5NJ8 - chains B and E of the 4 polymer chains in the assembly; structure by X-ray diffraction, 3.30 A resolution.

Chain B:
Protein: Aryl hydrocarbon receptor nuclear translocator
From: Mus musculus
UniProt: P53762 (ARNT_MOUSE); numbering as in UniProt; present here: 85-269, 298-345
Chain sequence (239 residues; each row starts with the number of its first residue; note: 28 numbers in that range are skipped by the numbering (no residue carries them; nothing is unmodelled there)):
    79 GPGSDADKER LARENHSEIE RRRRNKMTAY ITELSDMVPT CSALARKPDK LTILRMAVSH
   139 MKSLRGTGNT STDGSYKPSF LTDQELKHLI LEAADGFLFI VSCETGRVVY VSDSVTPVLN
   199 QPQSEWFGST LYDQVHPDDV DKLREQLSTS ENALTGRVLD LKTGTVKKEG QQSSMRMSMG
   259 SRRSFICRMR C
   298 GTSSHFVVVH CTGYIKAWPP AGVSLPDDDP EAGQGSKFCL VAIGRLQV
Unresolved in the structure: 79-84, 120-125, 144-151, 229-258, 298-301, 317-323, 330-333
Sequence notes: expression tag (79-84); engineered mutation Ser256 (Cys in P53762)
Bound ions: erbium (III) ion (5 sites), coordinated by Glu87, Asp161, Asp173, Glu203, Asp326
Curated features (UniProtKB/Swiss-Prot):
  - region: Leu167 to Ala171 (Mediates the transcription activity and dimerization of the AHR:ARNT complex)
  - mutagenesis: His94 (H94A: Reduces DNA binding), Glu98 (E98A: Reduces DNA binding), Arg102 (R102E: Reduces DNA binding. Decreases transcription factor activity), Leu112 (L112D: Interferes with transcription factor activity; L112E: Impairs heterodimer formation with EPAS1. Impairs heterodimer formation with HIF1A ...), Leu132 (L132E: Impairs heterodimer formation with EPAS1. Impairs heterodimer formation with HIF1A. Significantly destabilizes ARNT?s heterodimeric interactions with both NPAS1 and NPAS3 ...), Val136 (V136D: Impairs heterodimer formation with EPAS1. Impairs heterodimer formation with HIF1A. Significantly destabilizes ARNT?s heterodimeric interactions with both NPAS1 and NPAS3 ...), Met139 (M139D: Interferes with transcription factor activity), Leu164 (L164D: Does not affect transcription factor activity), Leu167 (L167E: Highly reduces transcription activity. Impairs interaction with AHR. Impairs heterodimer formation with EPAS1. Impairs heterodimer formation with HIF1A ...), Ile168 (I168D: Highly reduces transcription activity. Impairs interaction with AHR. Impairs heterodimer formation with EPAS1. Impairs heterodimer formation with HIF1A ...), Ala171 (A171D: Reduces transcription activity. Markedly reduces interaction with AHR. Impairs heterodimer formation with EPAS1. Markedly decreases heterodimer formation with HIF1A ...), Ile264 (I264D: Impairs heterodimer formation with EPAS1. Markedly decreases heterodimer formation with HIF1A. Significantly destabilizes ARNT?s heterodimeric interactions with both NPAS1 and NPAS3 ...), 3 further mutagenesis entries in UniProt
What the authors report for this chain:
  - binding site for the 12-nt DNA strand: His94, Arg102
  - binding site for the 12-nt DNA strand (chain E): Glu98
  - mutagenesis - R102D, L112D, M139D: decreased signaling
  - mutagenesis - L164D: unchanged signaling

Chain E:
Molecule: 12-nt DNA strand
Sequence (12 nucleotides; each row starts with the number of its first residue):
     1 GGTCACGCAA CC
Bound ions: erbium (III) ion: DT3 (shared with 1 residue of chain A)

How chain B and chain E interact:
Contacting residue pairs (7; chain B residue first):
  His94(B) - DT3(E)  base contact
  Ile97(B) - DG2(E)  phosphate contact
  Glu98(B) - DT3(E)  base contact
  Glu98(B) - DC4(E)  hydrogen bond to the base
  Glu98(B) - DA5(E)  hydrogen bond to the base
  Arg101(B) - DT3(E)  salt bridge to the phosphate
  Arg101(B) - DC4(E)  salt bridge to the phosphate
Also at the interface, not in a pair above, chain E (5 interface residues in all): DG1

In short:
The interface between chain B and chain E involves 4 residues on one side and 5 on the other; the contacts
include 2 hydrogen bonds and 2 salt bridges. Polar contacts include Glu98(B)-DC4(E), Glu98(B)-DA5(E) and
Arg101(B)-DT3(E). The paper reports a binding site for the 12-nt DNA strand at His94(B) and Arg102(B); R102D,
L112D and M139D of chain B reduce signaling.
Here chain B is Aryl hydrocarbon receptor nuclear translocator (Mus musculus) and chain E is a 12-nt DNA
strand. Entry 5NJ8 (Structural basis for aryl hydrocarbon receptor mediated gene activation) was determined by
X-ray diffraction.
